Entry 8B0S (X-ray diffraction, 2.42 A resolution); this record covers chain A.

[Chain A]
Name: 3C-like proteinase nsp5
From: Severe acute respiratory syndrome coronavirus 2
Notes: EC 3.4.22.69
UniProtKB: P0DTC1 (R1A_SARS2); residues 1-301 here correspond to UniProt positions 3264-3564 (UniProt number = residue number + 3263)
Chain sequence (301 residues; numbered 1 to 301; the number before each row is that of its first residue):
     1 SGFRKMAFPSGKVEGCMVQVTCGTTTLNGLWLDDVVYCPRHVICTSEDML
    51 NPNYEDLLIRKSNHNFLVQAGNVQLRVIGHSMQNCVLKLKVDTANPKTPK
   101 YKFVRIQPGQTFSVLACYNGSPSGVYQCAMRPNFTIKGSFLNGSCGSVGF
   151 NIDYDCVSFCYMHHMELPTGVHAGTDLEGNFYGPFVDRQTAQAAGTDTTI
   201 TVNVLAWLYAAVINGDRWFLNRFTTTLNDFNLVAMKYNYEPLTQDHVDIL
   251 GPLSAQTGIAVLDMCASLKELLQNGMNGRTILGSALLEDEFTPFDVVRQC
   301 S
Bound ions: gold ion near C145 (its only coordinating residue here)
From the paper describing this entry:
  - gold ion coordination: C145
  - catalytic residues: H41, C145 (citing earlier work)

[Summary]
From the paper: catalytic residues H41 and C145; gold ion coordination by C145.
Chain A is 3C-like proteinase nsp5 (Severe acute respiratory syndrome coronavirus 2); the structure,
SARS-COV-2 Main Protease adduct with Au(NHC)Cl, was determined by X-ray diffraction (same publication as
8B0T).
